Entry 1IGF (X-ray diffraction, 2.80 A resolution); this record covers chains L and J of the 4 polymer chains in the assembly.

[Chain L]
Protein: IGG1-kappa B13I2 fab (light chain)
From: Mus musculus
Notes: antibody fragment or engineered binder
Amino-acid sequence (219 residues; each row starts with the number of its first residue; a row labelled like 27A-27E holds insertion residues (27A, then the next letters in order)):
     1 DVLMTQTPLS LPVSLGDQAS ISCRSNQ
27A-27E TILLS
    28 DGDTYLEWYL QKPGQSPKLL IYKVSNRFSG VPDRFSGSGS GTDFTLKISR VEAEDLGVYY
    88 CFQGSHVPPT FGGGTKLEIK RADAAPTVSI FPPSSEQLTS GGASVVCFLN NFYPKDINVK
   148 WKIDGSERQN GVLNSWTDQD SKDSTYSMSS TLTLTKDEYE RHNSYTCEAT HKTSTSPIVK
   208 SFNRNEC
Sequence notes: conflict Asn26 (Ser in PC4203), Thr27A (Ser28 in PC4203), Leu27C (Val30 in PC4203), Leu27D (His31 in PC4203), Ser27E (Thr32 in PC4203), Asp28 (Asn33 in PC4203), Asp30 (Asn35 in PC4203), Pro96 (Arg101 in PC4203)
Disulfides: Cys23-Cys88, Cys134-Cys194
Covalently attached groups: N-acetylglucosamine (NAG) linked to Asn26

[Chain J]
Protein: IGG1-kappa B13I2 fab (heavy chain)
From: Mus musculus
Notes: antibody fragment or engineered binder
Amino-acid sequence (221 residues; row label = number of the first residue in the row; note: 15 numbers in that range are skipped by the numbering (no residue carries them; nothing is unmodelled there); a row labelled like 82A-82C holds insertion residues (82A, then the next letters in order)):
     1 EVQLVESGGD LVKPGGSLKL SCAASGFTFS RCAMSWVRQT PEKRLEWVAG IS
   52A S
    53 GGSYTFYPDT VKGRFIISRN NARNTLSLQM
82A-82C SSL
    83 RSEDTAIYYC TRYSSDPF
100B-100C YF
   101 DYWGQGTTLT VSSAKTTPPS VYPLAPGSAA
   133 QTNSMVTLGC LVKGYFPEPV TV
   156 TW
   162 NSGSLSSG
   171 VHTFPAVLQS
   183 DLYTLSSSVT VPSS
   198 PRP
   202 SETVT
   208 CNVAHPASST KVDKKI
   226 VPRDC
Disordered / not traced: 228-230
Sequence notes: conflict Gln3 (Lys in S38864), Val5 (Leu in S38864), Phe27 (Leu in S38864), 29 further conflict positions vs the reference (S38864) not listed
Disulfides: Cys22-Cys92, Cys142-Cys208

[Chain L / chain J interface]
Contacting residue pairs (19; chain L residue first):
  Asn145(L) with Pro118(J); Ser215(J); Thr217(J), hydrogen bond
  Lys147(L) with Pro118(J), hydrogen bond (side chain-backbone); Pro119(J); Ser120(J), hydrogen bond; Lys145(J); Gly146(J), hydrogen bond (side chain-backbone)
  Lys149(L) with Ser120(J), hydrogen bond; Tyr122(J), hydrogen bond
  Arg155(L) with Ser120(J); Lys145(J); Gly146(J); Leu184(J)
  Asn157(L) with Lys115(J)
  Glu195(L) with Ser120(J), hydrogen bond
  Thr197(L) with Pro118(J)
  Thr202(L) with Val219(J); Asp220(J), hydrogen bond
Also at the interface, not in a pair above, chain L (9 interface residues in all): Pro204
Also at the interface, not in a pair above, chain J (14 interface residues in all): Thr117, Lys218

[Overview]
Chain L and chain J form an interface of 9 and 14 residues respectively; the contacts include 8 hydrogen
bonds. Polar pairs include Asn145(L)-Thr217(J), Lys147(L)-Pro118(J) and Lys147(L)-Ser120(J).
N-acetylglucosamine is covalently linked to Asn26(L).
Here chain L is IGG1-kappa B13I2 fab (light chain) and chain J is IGG1-kappa B13I2 fab (heavy chain), both
from Mus musculus. Entry 1IGF (Crystal structures of an antibody to a peptide and its complex with peptide
antigen at 2.8 ...) was determined by X-ray diffraction, deposited together with 2IGF.
